PDB entry 1P4E | X-ray diffraction, 2.70 A resolution | chains J and D of the 10 polymer chains in the assembly

Chain J:
Molecule: 20-nt DNA strand
Sequence (20 nucleotides; numbered 14 to 33; the number before each row is that of its first residue):
    14 TTTAAAAGAA TAGGAACTTC

Chain D:
Protein: Recombinase FLP protein
Organism: Saccharomyces cerevisiae
Notes: fragment: Flpe
UniProt: P03870 (FLP_YEAST); residues 2-422 here correspond to UniProt positions 3-423 (UniProt number = residue number + 1)
Amino-acid sequence (429 residues; row label = number of the first residue in the row):
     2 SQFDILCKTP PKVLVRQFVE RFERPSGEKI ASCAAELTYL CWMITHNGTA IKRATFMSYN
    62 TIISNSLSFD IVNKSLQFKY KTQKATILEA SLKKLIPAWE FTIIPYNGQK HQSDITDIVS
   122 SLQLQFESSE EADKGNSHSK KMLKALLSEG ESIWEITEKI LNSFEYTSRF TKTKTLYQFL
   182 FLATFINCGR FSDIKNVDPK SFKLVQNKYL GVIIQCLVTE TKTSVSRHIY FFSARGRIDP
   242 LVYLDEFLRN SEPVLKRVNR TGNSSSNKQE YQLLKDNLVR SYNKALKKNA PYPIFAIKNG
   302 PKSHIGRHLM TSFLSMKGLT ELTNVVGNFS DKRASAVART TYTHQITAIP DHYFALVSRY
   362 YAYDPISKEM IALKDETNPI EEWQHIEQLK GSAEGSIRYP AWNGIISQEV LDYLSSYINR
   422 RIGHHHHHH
Unresolved in the structure: 109-113, 131-135, 265-266, 423-430
Differences from the reference sequence: variant Asp-5 (Gly6 in P03870); engineered mutation Phe-330 (Trp331 in P03870); expression tag (424-430)
Modified / non-standard residues: Tyr-343 (o-phosphotyrosine; PTR)
Small-molecule neighbours: phosphonate (2PO): Arg-191, Lys-223, His-305, Arg-308

Interface between chain J and chain D:
Contacting residue pairs - 41 pairs, chain J then chain D:
  DA19(J) / Gln-84(D)  phosphate contact
  DA19(J) / Asn-108(D)  phosphate contact
  DA20(J) / Tyr-60(D)  sugar contact
  DA20(J) / Lys-82(D)  phosphate contact
  DA20(J) / Thr-83(D)  hydrogen bond to the phosphate
  DA20(J) / Gln-84(D)  phosphate contact
  DG21(J) / Trp-43(D)  phosphate contact
  DG21(J) / His-47(D)  salt bridge to the phosphate
  DG21(J) / Thr-56(D)  sugar contact
  DG21(J) / Tyr-60(D)  hydrogen bond to the phosphate
  DG21(J) / Lys-82(D)  hydrogen bond to the base
  DA22(J) / Lys-53(D)  salt bridge to the phosphate
  DA22(J) / Ala-55(D)  sugar contact
  DA22(J) / Thr-56(D)  hydrogen bond to the phosphate
  DA22(J) / Lys-82(D)  base contact
  DA22(J) / Lys-223(D)  sugar contact
  DA23(J) / Ala-55(D)  phosphate contact
  DA23(J) / Ser-193(D)  hydrogen bond to the phosphate
  DA23(J) / Thr-222(D)  phosphate contact
  DA23(J) / Lys-223(D)  sugar contact
  DT24(J) / Arg-191(D)  phosphate contact
  DT24(J) / Phe-192(D)  hydrogen bond to the phosphate
  DT24(J) / Ser-193(D)  hydrogen bond to the phosphate
  DT24(J) / Ser-304(D)  sugar contact
  DT24(J) / His-305(D)  phosphate contact
  DA25(J) / Asn-284(D)  hydrogen bond to the phosphate
  DA25(J) / Asn-300(D)  hydrogen bond to the phosphate
  DA25(J) / Gly-301(D)  phosphate contact
  DA25(J) / Pro-302(D)  phosphate contact
  DA25(J) / Lys-303(D)  hydrogen bond to the phosphate
  DA25(J) / Ser-304(D)  hydrogen bond to the phosphate
  DA25(J) / His-305(D)  hydrogen bond to the phosphate
  DG26(J) / Arg-281(D)  hydrogen bond to the base
  DG26(J) / Lys-288(D)  salt bridge to the phosphate
  DG26(J) / Ile-298(D)  phosphate contact
  DG26(J) / Lys-299(D)  phosphate contact
  DG26(J) / Asn-300(D)  hydrogen bond to the phosphate
  DG26(J) / Gly-301(D)  phosphate contact
  DG26(J) / Lys-303(D)  salt bridge to the phosphate
  DG27(J) / Arg-281(D)  hydrogen bond to the base
  DG27(J) / Lys-299(D)  salt bridge to the phosphate
Other interface residues (no listed pair), chain J (12 interface residues in all): DA28, DA29, DT32
Other interface residues (no listed pair), chain D (30 interface residues in all): Ser-59, Arg-170, Val-280, Lys-285

Summary:
12 residues of chain J and 30 residues of chain D are in contact; the contacts include 15 hydrogen bonds and 5
salt bridges. Polar pairs include DG21(J)/Lys-82(D), DG26(J)/Arg-281(D) and DG27(J)/Arg-281(D). Bound to chain
D: phosphonate.
Chain J is a 20-nt DNA strand and chain D is Recombinase FLP protein (Saccharomyces cerevisiae); the
structure, Flpe W330F mutant-DNA Holliday Junction Complex, was determined by X-ray diffraction.
